Entry 9B54 (electron microscopy, 2.86 A resolution); this record covers chains A and S of the 5 polymer chains in the assembly.

# Chain A
Molecule: Guanine nucleotide-binding protein G(i) subunit alpha-1
From: Homo sapiens
UniProtKB: P63096 (GNAI1_HUMAN); numbering as in UniProt (aligned over 1-354)
Chain sequence (354 residues; row label = number of the first residue in the row):
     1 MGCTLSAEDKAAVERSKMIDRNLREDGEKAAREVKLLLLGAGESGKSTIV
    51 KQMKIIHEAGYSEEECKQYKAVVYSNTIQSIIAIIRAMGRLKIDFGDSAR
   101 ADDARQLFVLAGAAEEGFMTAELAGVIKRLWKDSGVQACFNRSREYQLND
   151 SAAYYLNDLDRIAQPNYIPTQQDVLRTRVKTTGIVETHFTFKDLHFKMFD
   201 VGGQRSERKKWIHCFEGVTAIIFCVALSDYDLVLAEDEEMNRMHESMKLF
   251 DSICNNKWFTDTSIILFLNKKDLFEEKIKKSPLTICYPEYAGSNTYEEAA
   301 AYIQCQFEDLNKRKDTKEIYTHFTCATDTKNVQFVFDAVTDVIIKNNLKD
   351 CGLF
Not modelled in the structure: 1-2, 55-181, 233-239
Swiss-Prot annotation at these positions:
  - region: Lys35 to Thr48 (G1 motif), Asp173 to Thr181 (G2 motif), Phe196 to Arg205 (G3 motif), Ile265 to Asp272 (G4 motif), Thr324 to Thr329 (G5 motif)
  - binding site (GTP): Glu43 to Thr48, Ser151, Leu175 to Thr181, Asp200 to Gln204, Asn269 to Asp272, Ala326
  - binding site (Mg(2+)): Ser47, Thr181
  - modified residue: Arg178 (ADP-ribosylarginine), Gln204 (Deamidated glutamine), Cys351 (ADP-ribosylcysteine)
  - lipidation: Gly2 (N-myristoyl glycine), Cys3 (S-palmitoyl cysteine)

# Chain S
Molecule: scFv16
From: Mus musculus
Notes: antibody fragment or engineered binder
Chain sequence (259 residues; row label = number of the first residue in the row; note: 2 numbers in that range are skipped by the numbering (no residue carries them; nothing is unmodelled there); a row labelled like 121A-121N holds insertion residues (121A, then the next letters in order)):
     1 DVQLVESGGGLVQPGGSRKLSCSASGFAFSSFGMHWVRQAPEKGLEWVAY
    51 ISSGSGTIYYADTVKGRFTISRDDPKNTLFLQMTSLRSEDTAMYYCVRSI
   101 YYYGSSPFDFWGQGTTLTVSS
121A-121N GGGGSGGGGSGGGG
   124 SDIVMTQATSSVPVTPGESVSISCRSSKSLLHSNGNTYLYWFLQRPGQSP
   174 QLLIYRMSNLASGVPDRFSGSGSGTAFTLTISRLEAEDVGVYYCMQHLEY
   224 PLTFGAGTKLELKAAAHHHHHHHH
Not modelled in the structure: 1, 121A-121N, 236-247
Disulfide bonds: Cys147-Cys217

# Chain A / chain S interface
Pairs across the interface (16; chain A residue first):
  Thr4(A) with His155(S), hydrogen bond (backbone-side chain)
  Ser6(A) with His155(S), hydrogen bond; Tyr161(S)
  Glu8(A) with Tyr161(S); Tyr163(S), hydrogen bond; Arg179(S), salt bridge; His220(S), salt bridge
  Asp9(A) with Asn157(S), hydrogen bond
  Ala11(A) with Tyr101(S), hydrophobic
  Glu14(A) with Ser52(S), hydrogen bond; Thr57(S), hydrogen bond
  Arg15(A) with Ile100(S); Tyr101(S); Tyr102(S)
  Met18(A) with Ser53(S); Gly54(S)
Also at the interface, not in a pair above, chain A (11 interface residues in all): Leu5, Ala7, Ala12
Also at the interface, not in a pair above, chain S (18 interface residues in all): Gly56, Pro107, Leu221, Glu222, Tyr223

# In short
11 residues of chain A face 18 of chain S across their interface, with 6 hydrogen bonds and 2 salt bridges.
Polar pairs include Glu8(A)-Arg179(S), Glu8(A)-His220(S) and Thr4(A)-His155(S). UniProt lists 24 GTP-binding
residues and Mg2+-binding residues Ser47(A) and Thr181(A) on chain A.
Chain A is Guanine nucleotide-binding protein G(i) subunit alpha-1 (Homo sapiens) and chain S is scFv16 (Mus
musculus); the structure, Biased agonist bound CB1-Gi structure, was determined by electron microscopy
together with 9B65 from the same study.
